PDB entry 4NSC | X-ray diffraction, 3.20 A resolution | chains E and F of the 6 polymer chains in the assembly

Chain E (and F):
Molecule: Calcium uptake protein 1, mitochondrial
Source organism: Homo sapiens
Notes: chain F of this document is another copy of the same molecule, construct and numbering; everything in this record applies to it too
UniProt: Q9BPX6 (MICU1_HUMAN); numbering as in UniProt (aligned over 97-476)
Sequence (401 residues; each row starts with the number of its first residue):
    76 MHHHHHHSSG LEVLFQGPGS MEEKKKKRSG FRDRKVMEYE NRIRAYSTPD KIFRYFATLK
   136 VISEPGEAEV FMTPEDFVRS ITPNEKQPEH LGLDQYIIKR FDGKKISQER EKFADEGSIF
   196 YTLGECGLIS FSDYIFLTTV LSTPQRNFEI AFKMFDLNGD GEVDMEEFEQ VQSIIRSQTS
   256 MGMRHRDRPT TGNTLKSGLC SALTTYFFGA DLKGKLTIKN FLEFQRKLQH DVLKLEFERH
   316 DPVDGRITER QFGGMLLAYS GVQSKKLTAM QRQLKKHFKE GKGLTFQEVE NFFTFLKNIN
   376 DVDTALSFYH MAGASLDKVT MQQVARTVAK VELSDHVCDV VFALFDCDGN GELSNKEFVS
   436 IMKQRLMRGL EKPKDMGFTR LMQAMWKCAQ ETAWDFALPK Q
Unresolved in the structure: 76-102, 178-182, 254-275, 446-452, 467-476 (chain F: 76-102, 138-142, 177-181, 255-275, 444-476)
Construct notes: expression tag (76-96)
Curated features (UniProtKB/Swiss-Prot):
  - region: Lys99 to Lys110 (Polybasic region), Lys126 to Arg129 (K/R-ring), Arg259 to Arg263 (K/R-ring), Arg455 to Gln465 (C-helix region)
  - binding site (Ca(2+)): Asp231, Asn233, Asp235, Glu237, Glu242, Asp421, Asp423, Asn425, Glu427, Glu432
  - modified residue: Ser122 (Phosphoserine), Arg455 (Asymmetric dimethylarginine)
  - natural variant: Arg129 to Gln476 (deletion: In MPXPS), Arg129 (R129P: In MPXPS; uncertain significance), Arg185 (deletion: In MPXPS)
  - mutagenesis: Lys99 to Arg103 (Abolishes interaction with EMRE/SMDT1), Lys99 to Lys102 (Abolishes interaction with EMRE/SMDT1 while maintaining interaction with MICU2), Phe106 (F106A: Slightly decreased ability to inhibit MCU channel activity in absence of calcium), Tyr114 (Y114A: Decreased ability to inhibit MCU channel activity in absence of calcium), Arg117 (R117A: Slightly decreased ability to inhibit MCU channel activity in absence of calcium), Arg119 (R119E: Impaired interaction with MCU; R119K: Does not affect interaction with MCU), Tyr121 (Y121A: Decreased ability to inhibit MCU channel activity in absence of calcium), Lys126 to Arg129 (Abolished ability to inhibit MCU channel activity in absence of calcium; when associated with 259-E--E-263), Lys126 (K126A: Abolished ability to inhibit MCU channel activity in absence of calcium; K126E: Abolished ability to inhibit MCU in absence of calcium), Arg129 (R129A: Decreased ability to inhibit MCU channel activity in absence of calcium), Arg154 (R154K: Does not affect interaction with MCU; R154Q: Impaired interaction with MCU), Arg221 (R221A: Abolishes homooligomerization), 14 further mutagenesis entries in UniProt
Reported in the primary citation:
  - mutagenesis - R221A, R221A/D376A, D376A: abolished binding to in the absence of Ca2+
  - mutagenesis - R221A: unchanged binding to in the presence of Ca2+
  - mutagenesis - F383A/H385A: abolished binding to in the presence of Ca2+

Chain E / chain F interface:
Residue-residue contacts - 11 pairs, chain E then chain F:
  Lys351(E) with Arg347(F)
  Tyr384(E) with Arg109(F)
  Gly388(E) with Val337(F)
  Ala389(E) with Val337(F)
  Ser390(E) with Val337(F); Lys340(F)
  Val394(E) with Phe106(F), hydrophobic
  Thr395(E) with Arg109(F)
  Gln398(E) with Phe106(F)
  Gly424(E) with Arg347(F)
  Glu427(E) with Lys340(F)
Interface residues without a listed pair, chain E (12 interface residues in all): Arg401, Asn425
Interface residues without a listed pair, chain F (6 interface residues in all): Thr343

Summary:
The interface between chain E and chain F involves 12 residues on one side and 6 on the other. The paper
reports that R221A, R221A/D376A and D376A of chain E abolish binding to in the absence of Ca2+; F383A/H385A of
chain E abolish binding to in the presence of Ca2+.
Both chains are Calcium uptake protein 1, mitochondrial (Homo sapiens). Entry 4NSC (Crystal Structure of
CBARA1 in the Apo-form) was determined by X-ray diffraction (same publication as 4NSD).
